6NJM - chains C and D of the 16 polymer chains in the assembly; structure by electron microscopy, 6.50 A resolution (low resolution: residue-level contacts below are approximate; hydrogen-bond / salt-bridge calls are withheld).

Chain C:
Name: Glutamate receptor 3
From: Rattus norvegicus
UniProt: P19492 (GRIA3_RAT), isoform P19492-2; the construct has insertions or renumbered stretches relative to UniProt, so the offset changes along the chain: -21 to 380 = UniProt 1-402; 395-547 = UniProt 419-571; 568-862 = UniProt 594-888
Sequence (888 residues; each row starts with the number of its first residue; note: 34 numbers in that range are skipped by the numbering (no residue carries them; nothing is unmodelled there); a row labelled like 380A-380P holds insertion residues (380A, then the next letters in order); numbers below 1 keep their minus sign (Met-21 is residue -21)):
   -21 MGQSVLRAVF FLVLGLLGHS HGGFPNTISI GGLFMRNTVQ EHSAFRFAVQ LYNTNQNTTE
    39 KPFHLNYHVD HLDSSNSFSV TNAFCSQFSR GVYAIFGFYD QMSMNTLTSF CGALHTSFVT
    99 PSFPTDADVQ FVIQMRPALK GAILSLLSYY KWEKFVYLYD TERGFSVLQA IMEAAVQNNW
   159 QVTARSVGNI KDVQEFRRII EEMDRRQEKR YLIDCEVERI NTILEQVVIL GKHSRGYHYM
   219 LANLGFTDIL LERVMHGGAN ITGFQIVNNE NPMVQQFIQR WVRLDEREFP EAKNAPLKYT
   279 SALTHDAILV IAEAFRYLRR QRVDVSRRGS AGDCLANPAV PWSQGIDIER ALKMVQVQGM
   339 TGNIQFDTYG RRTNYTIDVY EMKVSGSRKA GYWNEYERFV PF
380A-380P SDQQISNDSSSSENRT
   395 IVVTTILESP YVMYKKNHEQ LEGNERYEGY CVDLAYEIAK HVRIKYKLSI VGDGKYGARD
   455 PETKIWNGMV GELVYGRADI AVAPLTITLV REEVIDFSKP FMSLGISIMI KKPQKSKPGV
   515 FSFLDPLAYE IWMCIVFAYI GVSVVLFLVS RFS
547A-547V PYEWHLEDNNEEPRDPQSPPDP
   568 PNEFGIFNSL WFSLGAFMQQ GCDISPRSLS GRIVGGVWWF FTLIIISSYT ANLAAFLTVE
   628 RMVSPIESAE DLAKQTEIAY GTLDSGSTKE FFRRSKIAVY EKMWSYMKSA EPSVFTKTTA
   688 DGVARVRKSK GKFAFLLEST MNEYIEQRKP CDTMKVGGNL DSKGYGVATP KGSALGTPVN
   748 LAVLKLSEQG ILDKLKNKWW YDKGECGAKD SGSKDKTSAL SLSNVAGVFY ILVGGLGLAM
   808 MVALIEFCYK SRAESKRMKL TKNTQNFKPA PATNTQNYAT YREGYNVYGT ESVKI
Unresolved in the structure: -21 to 1, 305-308, 380A-380P, 547A-547V, 589, 825-862
UniProt features mapped onto this chain:
  - binding site (L-glutamate): Pro478, Thr480, Arg485, Ser654, Thr655, Glu705
  - modified residue (Phosphotyrosine): Tyr845, Tyr855
  - lipidation (S-palmitoyl cysteine): Cys589, Cys815
  - glycosylation (N-linked (GlcNAc...) asparagine): Asn35, Asn238, Asn352, Asn380G, Asn380N
Disulfide bonds: Cys63-Cys312, Cys718-Cys773
Glycans and other covalent adducts: N-acetylglucosamine (NAG) linked to Asn35, Asn238, Asn352
Ligand contacts: ZK1 ({[7-morpholin-4-yl-2,3-dioxo-6-(trifluoromethyl)-3,4-dihydroquinoxalin-1(2H)-yl]methyl}phosphonic acid): Glu402, Tyr405, Tyr450, Pro478, Leu479, Thr480, Arg485, Ser652, Gly653, Ser654, Thr655, Thr686, Glu705, Met708, Tyr732
From the paper describing this entry:
  - post-translational modification sites: Asn35, Asn352 (proposed by the authors, not directly observed)

Chain D:
Name: Glutamate receptor 2
From: Rattus norvegicus
UniProt: P19491 (GRIA2_RAT), isoform P19491-2; residues -20 to 862 here correspond to UniProt positions 1-883 (UniProt number = residue number + 21)
Sequence (883 residues; numbered -20 to 862; the number before each row is that of its first residue; numbers below 1 keep their minus sign (Met-20 is residue -20)):
   -20 MQKIMHISVL LSPVLWGLIF GVSSNSIQIG GLFPRGADQE YSAFRVGMVQ FSTSEFRLTP
    40 HIDNLEVANS FAVTNAFCSQ FSRGVYAIFG FYDKKSVNTI TSFCGTLHVS FITPSFPTDG
   100 THPFVIQMRP DLKGALLSLI EYYQWDKFAY LYDSDRGLST LQAVLDSAAE KKWQVTAINV
   160 GNINNDKKDE TYRSLFQDLE LKKERRVILD CERDKVNDIV DQVITIGKHV KGYHYIIANL
   220 GFTDGDLLKI QFGGANVSGF QIVDYDDSLV SKFIERWSTL EEKEYPGAHT ATIKYTSALT
   280 YDAVQVMTEA FRNLRKQRIE ISRRGNAGDC LANPAVPWGQ GVEIERALKQ VQVEGLSGNI
   340 KFDQNGKRIN YTINIMELKT NGPRKIGYWS EVDKMVVTLT ELPSGNDTSG LENKTVVVTT
   400 ILESPYVMMK KNHEMLEGNE RYEGYCVDLA AEIAKHCGFK YKLTIVGDGK YGARDADTKI
   460 WNGMVGELVY GKADIAIAPL TITLVREEVI DFSKPFMSLG ISIMIKKPQK SKPGVFSFLD
   520 PLAYEIWMCI VFAYIGVSVV LFLVSRFSPY EWHTEEFEDG RETQSSESTN EFGIFNSLWF
   580 SLGAFMRQGC DISPRSLSGR IVGGVWWFFT LIIISSYTAN LAAFLTVERM VSPIESAEDL
   640 SKQTEIAYGT LDSGSTKEFF RRSKIAVFDK MWTYMRSAEP SVFVRTTAEG VARVRKSKGK
   700 YAYLLESTMN EYIEQRKPCD TMKVGGNLDS KGYGIATPKG SSLGAAVNLA VLKLAEQGAL
   760 DKLKNKWWYD KGECGAKDSG SKEKTSALSL SNVAGVFYIL VGGLGLAMLV ALIEFCYKSR
   820 AEAKRMKVAK NPQNINPSSS QNSQNFATYK EGYNVYGIES VKI
Unresolved in the structure: -20 to 3, 379-394, 549-568, 588-590, 826-862
Sequence notes: conflict Arg586 (Gln607 in P19491), Ala744 (Thr765 in P19491), Ala745 (Pro766 in P19491), Ala754 (Ser775 in P19491), Ala758 (Val779 in P19491)
UniProt features mapped onto this chain:
  - region: Ala846 to Gly856 (Required for interaction with IQSEC1)
  - binding site (L-glutamate): Pro478, Thr480, Arg485, Ser654, Thr655, Glu705
  - site: Arg453 (Interaction with the cone snail toxin Con-ikot-ikot), Ile633 (Crucial to convey clamshell closure to channel opening), Arg660 (Interaction with the cone snail toxin Con-ikot-ikot), Lys752 (Interaction with the cone snail toxin Con-ikot-ikot)
  - modified residue: Ser662 (Phosphoserine), Ser696 (Phosphoserine), Ser839 (Phosphoserine), Ser842 (Phosphoserine), Tyr855 (Phosphotyrosine), Ser859 (Phosphoserine)
  - lipidation (S-palmitoyl cysteine): Cys589, Cys815
  - glycosylation (N-linked (GlcNAc...) asparagine): Asn235, Asn349, Asn385, Asn392
Disulfide bonds: Cys57-Cys309, Cys718-Cys773
Glycans and other covalent adducts: N-acetylglucosamine (NAG) linked to Asn235, Asn349
Ligand contacts: ZK1 ({[7-morpholin-4-yl-2,3-dioxo-6-(trifluoromethyl)-3,4-dihydroquinoxalin-1(2H)-yl]methyl}phosphonic acid): Glu402, Tyr450, Pro478, Leu479, Thr480, Arg485, Ser652, Gly653, Ser654, Thr655, Thr686, Met708, Tyr732

Chain C / chain D interface:
Pairs across the interface (104):
  Asn54(C) with Ser81(D); Thr85(D)
  Ser55(C) with Asn77(D); Thr78(D); Ser81(D); Phe82(D)
  Phe56(C) with Ser81(D); Phe82(D); Thr85(D); Cys309(D); Ala314(D)
  Thr59(C) with Phe82(D); Leu310(D)
  Asn60(C) with Leu310(D)
  Cys63(C) with Leu310(D)
  Gln79(C) with Asn77(D)
  Met80(C) with Asn77(D)
  Asn83(C) with Ser49(D); Lys74(D)
  Thr84(C) with Thr78(D)
  Ser87(C) with Asn48(D); Ser49(D); Phe50(D)
  Phe88(C) with Phe50(D); Thr53(D)
  Ala91(C) with Phe50(D)
  Tyr137(C) with Gln141(D)
  Thr139(C) with Gln141(D)
  Phe143(C) with Gln141(D)
  Gln147(C) with Tyr131(D); Asn158(D)
  Met150(C) with Ala156(D)
  Val154(C) with Thr155(D); Ile157(D)
  Gln155(C) with Asp177(D)
  Thr161(C) with Ala148(D)
  Ala162(C) with Ala148(D)
  Arg163(C) with Asp145(D); Ala148(D)
  Ser164(C) with Gln141(D); Asp145(D)
  Glu180(C) with Ala148(D)
  Arg184(C) with Ala148(D); Lys151(D)
  Cys312(C) with Phe50(D); Leu310(D)
  Leu313(C) with Asn54(D); Cys57(D); Cys309(D); Leu310(D)
  Asp519(C) with Ala786(D)
  Pro520(C) with Ala786(D); Leu787(D)
  Leu521(C) with Ala786(D); Leu787(D)
  Ile525(C) with Leu789(D); Val792(D)
  Cys528(C) with Phe796(D)
  Ala532(C) with Leu799(D)
  Val536(C) with Leu803(D)
  Val539(C) with Met807(D)
  Phe546(C) with Leu811(D); Phe814(D)
  Ser547(C) with Phe814(D)
  Gln586(C) with Arg586(D); Gln587(D)
  Gln587(C) with Gln587(D)
  Gly588(C) with Gln587(D)
  Ser592(C) with Trp578(D)
  Pro593(C) with Trp578(D)
  Ser595(C) with Phe574(D)
  Leu596(C) with Phe574(D)
  Ser597(C) with Ala810(D)
  Arg599(C) with Phe574(D); Trp578(D)
  Val601(C) with Ala806(D)
  Gly603(C) with Leu581(D)
  Val604(C) with Leu799(D)
  Trp605(C) with Leu799(D)
  Trp606(C) with Leu581(D); Gly582(D); Met585(D); Arg586(D); Gln587(D)
  Phe607(C) with Phe517(D); Phe584(D)
  Phe608(C) with Val795(D); Phe796(D); Leu799(D)
  Leu610(C) with Met585(D)
  Ile611(C) with Tyr616(D)
  Ser615(C) with Leu620(D)
  Ala618(C) with Leu620(D); Ala621(D); Leu624(D)
  Asn619(C) with Leu624(D); Ala786(D); Leu787(D)
  Ala622(C) with Leu624(D)
  Thr625(C) with Thr625(D)
  Val626(C) with Thr784(D)
  Met629(C) with Glu782(D)
  Lys641(C) with Ser778(D)
  Thr643(C) with Gly774(D)
Interface residues without a listed pair, chain C (76 interface residues in all): Leu92, Ala317, Val543, Asp590, Arg594, Ile600, Ser614, Thr617, Ala621, Gln642, Ser672
Interface residues without a listed pair, chain D (68 interface residues in all): Ala47, Ser75, Ser133, Leu137, Leu144, Glu149, Asn161, Ala311, Thr617, Asp769, Ala775, Gly802

In short:
The interface between chain C and chain D involves 76 residues on one side and 68 on the other. Bound to chain
C: compound ZK1. Bound to chain D: compound ZK1. N-acetylglucosamine is covalently linked to Asn35(C),
Asn238(C) and Asn352(C). N-acetylglucosamine is covalently linked to Asn235(D) and Asn349(D). The paper
reports modification sites Asn35(C) and Asn352(C).
Here chain C is Glutamate receptor 3 and chain D is Glutamate receptor 2, both from Rattus norvegicus. Entry
6NJM (Architecture and subunit arrangement of native AMPA receptors) was determined by electron microscopy.
